PDB entry 1XUQ | X-ray diffraction, 1.80 A resolution | chains A and B

== Chain A (and B) ==
Name: Superoxide dismutase
From: Bacillus anthracis
Notes: EC 1.15.1.1; chain B of this document is another copy of the same molecule, construct and numbering; everything in this record applies to it too
UniProtKB: Q81LW0 (SODM1_BACAN); residues 1-203 here = UniProt positions 1-203
Sequence (212 residues; row label = number of the first residue in the row; numbers below 1 keep their minus sign (Gly-8 is residue -8)):
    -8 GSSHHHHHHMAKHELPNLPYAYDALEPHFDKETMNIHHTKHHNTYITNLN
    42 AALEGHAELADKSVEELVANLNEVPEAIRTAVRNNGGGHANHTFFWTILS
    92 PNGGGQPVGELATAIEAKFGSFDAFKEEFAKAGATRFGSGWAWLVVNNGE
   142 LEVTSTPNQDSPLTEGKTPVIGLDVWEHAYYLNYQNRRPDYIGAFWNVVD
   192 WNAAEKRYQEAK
Unresolved in the structure: -8 to 2, 203
Sequence notes: expression tag (-8 to 0)
Ion coordination: Mn2+: His28, His83, Asp165, His169
What the authors report for this chain:
  - Mn2+ coordination: His28, His83, Asp165, His169
  - contacts within the chain: Tyr36-Gln150 (hydrogen bond), Trp132-Gln150 (hydrogen bond)
  - binding site for Mn2+: His83, His169
  - Mn2+ coordination through a water molecule: Gln150

== How chain A and chain B interact ==
Contacting residue pairs (39; chain A residue first):
  Ile27(A) with Tyr172(B); Gln176(B); Asn177(B)
  Lys31(A) with Asn177(B)
  His32(A) with Glu168(B); Tyr172(B), hydrogen bond; Asn177(B)
  Tyr36(A) with Phe128(B), hydrophobic
  Asn75(A) with Phe128(B)
  Phe128(A) with Tyr36(B), hydrophobic; Asn75(B); Asn149(B); Gln150(B); Trp167(B), hydrophobic
  Gly129(A) with Ser130(B); Asn149(B); Trp167(B)
  Ser130(A) with Gly129(B); Ser130(B), hydrogen bond
  Asn149(A) with Gly129(B)
  Gln150(A) with Phe128(B)
  Trp167(A) with Phe128(B), hydrophobic; Gly129(B); Glu168(B)
  Glu168(A) with His32(B); Trp167(B); Glu168(B); His169(B), salt bridge
  His169(A) with Glu168(B), salt bridge; Tyr172(B)
  Tyr172(A) with Ile27(B); His32(B), hydrogen bond; His169(B); Leu173(B), hydrophobic
  Leu173(A) with Tyr172(B), hydrophobic
  Gln176(A) with Ile27(B)
  Asn177(A) with Ile27(B); Lys31(B); His32(B)

== Summary ==
The chain A/chain B interface involves 17 residues from each chain, with 3 hydrogen bonds and 2 salt bridges.
Polar pairs include Glu168(A)-His169(B), His32(A)-Tyr172(B) and Ser130(A)-Ser130(B). His28(A), His83(A),
Asp165(A) and His169(A) form the Mn2+ site. The paper reports a binding site for Mn2+ at His83(A) and
His169(A); Mn2+ coordination by His28(A), His83(A) and Asp165(A) among others.
Both chains are Superoxide dismutase (Bacillus anthracis). Entry 1XUQ (Crystal Structure of SodA-1 (BA4499)
from Bacillus anthracis at 1.8A Resolution) was determined by X-ray diffraction, deposited together with 1XRE.
